2WX5 - chains H and L of the 3 polymer chains in the assembly; structure by X-ray diffraction, 2.63 A resolution.

== Chain H ==
Name: Reaction center protein H chain
Source organism: Rhodobacter sphaeroides
Reference sequence: P0C0Y7 (RCEH_RHOSH); residues 1-260 here = UniProt positions 1-260
Sequence (260 residues; row label = number of the first residue in the row):
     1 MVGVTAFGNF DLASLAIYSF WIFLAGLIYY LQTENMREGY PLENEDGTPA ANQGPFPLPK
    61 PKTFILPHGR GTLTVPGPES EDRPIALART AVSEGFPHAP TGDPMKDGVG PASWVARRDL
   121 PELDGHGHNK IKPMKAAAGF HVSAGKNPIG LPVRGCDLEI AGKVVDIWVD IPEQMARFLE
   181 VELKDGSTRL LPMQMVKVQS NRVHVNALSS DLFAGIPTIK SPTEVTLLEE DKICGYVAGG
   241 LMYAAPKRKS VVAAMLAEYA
Disordered / not traced: 1-10, 251-260
Bound ions: Na+: M134, A137, F140

== Chain L ==
Name: Reaction centre protein L chain
Source organism: Rhodobacter sphaeroides
Reference sequence: P0C0Y8 (RCEL_RHOSH); residues 1-281 here correspond to UniProt positions 2-282 (UniProt number = residue number + 1)
Sequence (281 residues; each row starts with the number of its first residue):
     1 ALLSFERKYR VPGGTLVGGN LFDFWVGPFY VGFFGVATFF FAALGIILIA WSAVLQGTWN
    61 PQLISVYPPA LEYGLGGAPL AKGGLWQIIT ICATGAFVSW ALREVEICRK LGIGYHIPFA
   121 FAFAILAYLT LVLFRPVMMG AWGYAFPYGI WTHLDWVSNT GYTYGNFHYN PAHMIAISFF
   181 RTNALALALH GALVLSAANP EKGKEMRTPD HEDTFFRDLV GYSIGTLGIH RLGLLLSLSA
   241 VFFSALCMII TGTIWFDQWV DWWQWWVKLP WWANIPGGIN G
Sequence notes: engineered mutation R181 (Phe182 in P0C0Y8)
Bound ions: bacteriochlorophyll a Mg site 1 near H153 (its only coordinating residue here); bacteriochlorophyll a Mg site 2 near H173 (its only coordinating residue here); Fe ion: H190, H230 (shared with 3 residues of chain M)
Ligand contacts:
  - bacteriochlorophyll a (BCL), molecule 1: I46, Y128, L131, F146, I150, W151, H153, L154, W156, V157
  - bacteriochlorophyll a (BCL), molecule 2: F97, F121, A124, I125, A127, Y128, L131, W156, V157, S158, T160, G161, Y162, N166, F167, H168, H173, A176, I177, F180, R181, V241, S244, A245, C247, M248
  - bacteriochlorophyll a (BCL), molecule 3: V157, Y162, H168, R181
  - bacteriochlorophyll a (BCL), molecule 4: H168, H173, M174, I177, S178, R181, T182, L185
  - bacteriopheophytin a (BPH), molecule 1: A42, I49, C92, A93, A96, F97, W100, E104, I117, A120, F121, F123, A124, Y128, F146, Y148, G149, I150, H153, F180, S237, L238, V241
  - bacteriopheophytin a (BPH), molecule 2: R181, A184, L185, A188, L189, F216, L219, V220
  - heptane-1,2,3-triol (HTO), molecule 1: L189, H190, L193, F216, S223, I224, G225, T226, I229
  - heptane-1,2,3-triol (HTO), molecule 2: W263, W265, W266
  - ubiquinone-10 (U10): F29, Y30, V31, G35, T38, W100, R103

== Interface between chain H and chain L ==
Contacting residue pairs (68):
  G39(H) with L3(L); S4(L), hydrogen bond (backbone-backbone); F5(L)
  Y40(H) with L3(L), hydrophobic
  L42(H) with L2(L); L3(L), hydrophobic
  E43(H) with A1(L); L2(L), hydrogen bond (backbone-backbone); S4(L)
  E45(H) with R7(L), hydrogen bond (backbone-side chain)
  A50(H) with A1(L)
  K62(H) with N199(L)
  F64(H) with A198(L); M206(L), hydrophobic
  I65(H) with G203(L); K204(L); E205(L); M206(L), hydrogen bond (backbone-backbone)
  L66(H) with E205(L)
  P67(H) with E205(L); M206(L)
  H68(H) with E205(L), hydrogen bond (backbone-side chain)
  E79(H) with S4(L)
  E81(H) with F5(L); K8(L), salt bridge
  R83(H) with K8(L)
  L87(H) with R7(L); K8(L); V11(L), hydrophobic
  A88(H) with R7(L)
  R89(H) with R7(L)
  E94(H) with A1(L)
  G95(H) with F24(L); W25(L), hydrogen bond (backbone-backbone)
  P97(H) with R10(L); V11(L); P12(L); D23(L); W25(L), hydrophobic
  H98(H) with R7(L); R10(L), hydrogen bond (backbone-backbone); V11(L); P12(L)
  V109(H) with K8(L)
  G110(H) with K8(L), hydrogen bond (backbone-backbone); Y9(L); V11(L)
  P111(H) with V11(L); K110(L); G112(L)
  S113(H) with K8(L); Y9(L)
  W114(H) with K8(L)
  D124(H) with D210(L)
  G125(H) with T208(L); D210(L), hydrogen bond (backbone-side chain)
  P172(H) with D210(L); D213(L)
  E173(H) with P209(L); T226(L), hydrogen bond
  M175(H) with L227(L), hydrophobic
  A238(H) with G112(L)
  M242(H) with P12(L); G13(L); G14(L); R109(L); K110(L)
  Y243(H) with V11(L)
Other interface residues (no listed pair), chain H (45 interface residues in all): E38, P41, I85, F96, A99, P100, V115, E122, K130, L241
Other interface residues (no listed pair), chain L (32 interface residues in all): L111

== Overview ==
45 residues of chain H face 32 of chain L across their interface, with 10 hydrogen bonds and 1 salt bridge.
Polar contacts include E81(H)-K8(L), E45(H)-R7(L) and H68(H)-E205(L). Ligands of chain L: 4 copies of
bacteriochlorophyll a, heptane-1,2,3-triol, bacteriopheophytin a and ubiquinone-10.
Here chain H is Reaction center protein H chain and chain L is Reaction centre protein L chain, both from
Rhodobacter sphaeroides. Entry 2WX5 (Hexa-coordination of a bacteriochlorophyll cofactor in the Rhodobacter
sphaeroides reaction centre) was determined by X-ray diffraction.
